PDB entry 8IHL | electron microscopy, 7.64 A resolution (low resolution: residue-level contacts below are approximate; hydrogen-bond / salt-bridge calls are withheld) | chains J and S of the 22 polymer chains in the assembly

== Chain J ==
Molecule: 353-nt DNA strand
Source organism: synthetic construct
Sequence (353 nucleotides; each row starts with the number of its first residue):
     1 ATCGGATGTA TATATCTGAC ACGTGCCTGG AGACTAGGGA GTAATCCCCT TGGCGGTTAA
    61 AACGCGGGGG ACAGCGCGTA CGTGCGTTTA AGCGGTGCTA GAGCTGTCTA CGACCAATTG
   121 AGCTCGAGCC TGGAGACTAG GGAGTAATCC CCTTGGCGGT TAAAACGCGG GGGACAGCGC
   181 GTACGTGCGT TTAAGCGGTG CTAGAGCTGT CTACGACCAA TTGAGCTCGA GCCTGGAGAC
   241 TAGGGAGTAA TCCCCTTGGC GGTTAAAACG CGGGGGACAG CGCGTACGTG CGTTTAAGCG
   301 GTGCTAGAGC TGTCTACGAC CAATTGAGCG GCCTCGGCAC CGGGATTCTC GAT

== Chain S ==
Protein: Histone H2A type 1-B/E
Source organism: Homo sapiens
UniProt: P04908 (H2A1B_HUMAN); residues 0-129 here correspond to UniProt positions 1-130 (UniProt number = residue number + 1)
Chain sequence (133 residues; numbered -3 to 129; the number before each row is that of its first residue; numbers below 1 keep their minus sign (Gly-3 is residue -3)):
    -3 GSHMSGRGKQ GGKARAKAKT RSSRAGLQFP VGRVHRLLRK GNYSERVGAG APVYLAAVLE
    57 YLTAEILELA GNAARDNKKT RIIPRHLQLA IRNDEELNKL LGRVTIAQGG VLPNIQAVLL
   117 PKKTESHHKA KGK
Disordered / not traced: -3 to 13, 118-129
Sequence notes: expression tag (-3 to -1)
Swiss-Prot annotation at these positions:
  - modified residue: Ser1 (N-acetylserine), Arg3 (Citrulline), Lys5 (N6-(2-hydroxyisobutyryl)lysine), Lys9 (N6-(2-hydroxyisobutyryl)lysine), Lys13 (N6-(beta-hydroxybutyryl)lysine), Lys36 (N6-(2-hydroxyisobutyryl)lysine), Lys74 (N6-(2-hydroxyisobutyryl)lysine), Lys75 (N6-(2-hydroxyisobutyryl)lysine), Lys95 (N6-(2-hydroxyisobutyryl)lysine), Gln104 (N5-methylglutamine), Lys118 (N6-(2-hydroxyisobutyryl)lysine), Lys119 (N6-crotonyllysine), Thr120 (Phosphothreonine), Lys125 (N6-crotonyllysine)
  - cross-link (Glycyl lysine isopeptide (Lys-Gly)): Lys13 (interchain with G-Cter in ubiquitin), Lys15 (interchain with G-Cter in ubiquitin), Lys119 (interchain with G-Cter in ubiquitin)

== Interface between chain J and chain S ==
Residue-residue contacts - 14 pairs, chain J then chain S:
  DG23(J) - Arg77(S)
  DG32(J) - Arg32(S)
  DA33(J) - Arg29(S)
  DA33(J) - Arg32(S)
  DC34(J) - Ala14(S)
  DC34(J) - Lys15(S)
  DC34(J) - Thr16(S)
  DC34(J) - Arg17(S)
  DC34(J) - Gly28(S)
  DT35(J) - Ala14(S)
  DT35(J) - Lys15(S)
  DT35(J) - Arg20(S)
  DT42(J) - Glu41(S)
  DT42(J) - Arg42(S)
Other interface residues (no listed pair), chain S (12 interface residues in all): Ser18

== Overview ==
The interface between chain J and chain S involves 6 residues on one side and 12 on the other.
Chain J is a 353-nt DNA strand (synthetic construct) and chain S is Histone H2A type 1-B/E (Homo sapiens); the
structure, Overlapping tri-nucleosome, was determined by electron microscopy.
